7BTF - chains A and B of the 4 polymer chains in the assembly; structure by electron microscopy, 2.95 A resolution.

[Chain A]
Molecule: RNA-directed RNA polymerase
Source organism: Severe acute respiratory syndrome coronavirus 2
Notes: EC 2.7.7.48
Reference sequence: P0DTD1 (R1AB_SARS2); residues 1-932 here correspond to UniProt positions 4393-5324 (UniProt number = residue number + 4392)
Chain sequence (942 residues; row label = number of the first residue in the row):
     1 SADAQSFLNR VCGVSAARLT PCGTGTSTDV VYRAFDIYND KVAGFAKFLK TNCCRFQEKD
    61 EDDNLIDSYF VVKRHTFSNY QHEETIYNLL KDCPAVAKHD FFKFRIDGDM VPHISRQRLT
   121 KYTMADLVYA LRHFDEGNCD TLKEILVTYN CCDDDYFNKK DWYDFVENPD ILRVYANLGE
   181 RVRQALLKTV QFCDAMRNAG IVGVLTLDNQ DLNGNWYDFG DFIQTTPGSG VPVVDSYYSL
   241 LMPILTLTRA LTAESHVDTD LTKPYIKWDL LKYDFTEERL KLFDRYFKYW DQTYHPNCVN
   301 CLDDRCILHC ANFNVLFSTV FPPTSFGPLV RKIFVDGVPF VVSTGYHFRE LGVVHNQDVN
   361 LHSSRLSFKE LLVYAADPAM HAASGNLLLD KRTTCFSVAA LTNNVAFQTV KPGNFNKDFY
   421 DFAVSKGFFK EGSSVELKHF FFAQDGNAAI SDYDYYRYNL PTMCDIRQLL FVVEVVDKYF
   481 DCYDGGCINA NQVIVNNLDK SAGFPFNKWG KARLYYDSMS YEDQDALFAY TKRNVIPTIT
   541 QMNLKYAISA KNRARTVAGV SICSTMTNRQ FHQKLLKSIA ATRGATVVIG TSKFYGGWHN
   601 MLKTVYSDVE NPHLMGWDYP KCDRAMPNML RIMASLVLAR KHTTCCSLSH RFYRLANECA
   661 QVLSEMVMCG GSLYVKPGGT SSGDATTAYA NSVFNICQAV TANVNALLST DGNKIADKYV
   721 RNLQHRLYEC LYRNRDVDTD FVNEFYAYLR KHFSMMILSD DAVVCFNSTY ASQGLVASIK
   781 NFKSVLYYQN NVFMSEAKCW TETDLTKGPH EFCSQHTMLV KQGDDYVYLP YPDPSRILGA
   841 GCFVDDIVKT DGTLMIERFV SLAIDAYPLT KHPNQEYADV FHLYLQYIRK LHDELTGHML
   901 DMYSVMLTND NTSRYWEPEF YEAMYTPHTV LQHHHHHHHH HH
Unresolved in the structure: 1-3, 897-910, 933-942
Sequence notes: expression tag (933-942)
Ion coordination: Zn2+ site 1: His295, Cys301, Cys306, Cys310; Zn2+ site 2: Cys487, His642, Cys645, Cys646
Curated features (UniProtKB/Swiss-Prot):
  - region: Lys545 to Arg555 (Interaction with RMP Remdesivir), Thr582 to Pro620 (RdRp Palm N-ter)
  - active site: Ser759, Asp760, Asp761
  - binding site (Mn(2+)): Asn209, Asp218
  - binding site (Zn(2+)): His295, Cys301, Cys306, Cys310, Cys487, His642, Cys645, Cys646
  - site: Gln932 (Cleavage)
Reported in the primary citation:
  - Zn2+ coordination: Cys301, Cys306, Cys487, Cys645
  - conformationally variable residues (order/disorder transition): Asn215 to Asp218
  - contacts within the chain: Val96-Asn215
  - catalytic residues: Asp618, Ser759 to Asp761 (by similarity / conservation)
  - catalytic residues: Asp760, Asp761 (proposed by the authors, not directly observed)

[Chain B]
Molecule: Non-structural protein 8
Source organism: Severe acute respiratory syndrome coronavirus 2
Reference sequence: P0DTD1 (R1AB_SARS2); residues 1-198 here correspond to UniProt positions 3943-4140 (UniProt number = residue number + 3942)
Chain sequence (198 residues; row label = number of the first residue in the row):
     1 AIASEFSSLP SYAAFATAQE AYEQAVANGD SEVVLKKLKK SLNVAKSEFD RDAAMQRKLE
    61 KMADQAMTQM YKQARSEDKR AKVTSAMQTM LFTMLRKLDN DALNNIINNA RDGCVPLNII
   121 PLTTAAKLMV VIPDYNTYKN TCDGTTFTYA SALWEIQQVV DADSKIVQLS EISMDNSPNL
   181 AWPLIVTALR ANSAVKLQ
Unresolved in the structure: 1-66, 193-198
Curated features (UniProtKB/Swiss-Prot):
  - site: Gln198 (Cleavage)

[Interface between chain A and chain B]
Pairs across the interface (99; chain A residue first):
  Asp269(A) with Arg111(B), salt bridge
  Leu270(A) with Ile119(B); Thr123(B)
  Leu271(A) with Ile106(B); Asn109(B); Ala110(B); Arg111(B); Pro116(B); Ile119(B), hydrophobic
  Lys272(A) with Arg111(B)
  Tyr273(A) with Asp112(B), hydrogen bond; Cys114(B); Pro116(B), hydrophobic
  Pro323(A) with Asn118(B)
  Thr324(A) with Pro116(B); Asn118(B); Ile119(B)
  Phe326(A) with Asn118(B)
  Pro328(A) with Pro116(B); Leu117(B), hydrogen bond (backbone-backbone)
  Leu329(A) with Cys114(B), hydrophobic; Val115(B)
  Val330(A) with Gly113(B); Cys114(B); Val115(B), hydrogen bond (backbone-backbone); Leu117(B), hydrophobic
  Arg331(A) with Asp112(B), hydrogen bond (side chain-backbone); Gly113(B)
  Lys332(A) with Ile107(B)
  Pro339(A) with Asp99(B)
  Phe340(A) with Leu95(B), hydrophobic
  Val341(A) with Leu103(B), hydrophobic
  Thr344(A) with Cys114(B)
  Phe368(A) with Arg80(B); Val83(B), hydrophobic
  Leu371(A) with Thr84(B); Leu91(B), hydrophobic
  Leu372(A) with Met87(B), hydrophobic
  Ala375(A) with Met90(B), hydrophobic
  Pro378(A) with Leu117(B)
  Ala379(A) with Leu117(B), hydrophobic
  Met380(A) with Leu91(B); Met94(B); Leu95(B), hydrophobic; Leu98(B), hydrophobic
  His381(A) with Met94(B)
  Ala382(A) with Pro121(B)
  Ala383(A) with Leu98(B); Ile120(B), hydrophobic
  Ser384(A) with Met94(B); Lys97(B)
  Asn386(A) with Lys127(B); Met129(B)
  Leu387(A) with Leu122(B), hydrophobic; Ala125(B); Lys127(B), hydrogen bond (backbone-backbone); Leu128(B); Met129(B), hydrogen bond (backbone-backbone); Tyr149(B), hydrophobic; Trp154(B), hydrophobic
  Leu388(A) with Met129(B)
  Leu389(A) with Met129(B), hydrogen bond (backbone-backbone); Val130(B); Val131(B), hydrogen bond (backbone-backbone); Tyr149(B)
  Asp390(A) with Val131(B)
  Lys391(A) with Val131(B), hydrogen bond (backbone-backbone); Pro133(B); Thr141(B)
  Arg392(A) with Val131(B)
  Phe396(A) with Asn118(B)
  Val398(A) with Asn118(B); Pro121(B)
  Thr402(A) with Met129(B)
  Asn403(A) with Lys127(B), hydrogen bond
  Phe407(A) with Ala162(B); Pro183(B), hydrophobic
  Asn447(A) with Pro183(B)
  Pro505(A) with Met90(B), hydrophobic
  Trp509(A) with Ala86(B); Met87(B), hydrophobic; Met90(B), hydrophobic
  Leu514(A) with Lys79(B); Val83(B), hydrophobic
  Tyr515(A) with Val83(B), hydrophobic
  Asp517(A) with Lys79(B), salt bridge
  Ser518(A) with Gln73(B); Lys79(B); Arg80(B); Val83(B)
  Ser520(A) with Gln69(B); Met70(B), hydrogen bond (side chain-backbone); Tyr71(B), hydrogen bond (side chain-backbone); Lys72(B), hydrogen bond (side chain-backbone)
  Tyr521(A) with Gln69(B); Met70(B)
  Glu522(A) with Met70(B), hydrogen bond (backbone-backbone)
  Met666(A) with Leu117(B), hydrophobic; Asn118(B)
Interface residues without a listed pair, chain A (63 interface residues in all): Ser325, Leu366, Tyr374, Gly385, Ala399, Ala400, Asn404, Val405, Phe506, Met519, Asp523, Asp525
Interface residues without a listed pair, chain B (55 interface residues in all): Ala74, Arg75, Phe92, Asn104, Ile132, Thr137, Ile185

[In short]
Chain A and chain B form an interface of 63 and 55 residues respectively, with 14 hydrogen bonds and 2 salt
bridges. Polar pairs include Asp269(A)-Arg111(B), Asp517(A)-Lys79(B) and Tyr273(A)-Asp112(B). The paper
reports catalytic residues Asp618(A), Ser759(A) and Asp760(A) among others; Zn2+ coordination by Cys301(A),
Cys306(A) and Cys487(A) among others.
Chain A is RNA-directed RNA polymerase and chain B is Non-structural protein 8, both from Severe acute
respiratory syndrome coronavirus 2; the structure, SARS-CoV-2 RNA-dependent RNA polymerase in complex with
cofactors in reduced condition, was determined by electron microscopy (same publication as 6M71).
